7UCE - chains L and H; structure by X-ray diffraction, 2.25 A resolution.

[Chain L]
Protein: BG24 Fab light chain
Source organism: Homo sapiens
Notes: antibody fragment or engineered binder
Sequence (205 residues; numbered 1 to 205; the number before each row is that of its first residue):
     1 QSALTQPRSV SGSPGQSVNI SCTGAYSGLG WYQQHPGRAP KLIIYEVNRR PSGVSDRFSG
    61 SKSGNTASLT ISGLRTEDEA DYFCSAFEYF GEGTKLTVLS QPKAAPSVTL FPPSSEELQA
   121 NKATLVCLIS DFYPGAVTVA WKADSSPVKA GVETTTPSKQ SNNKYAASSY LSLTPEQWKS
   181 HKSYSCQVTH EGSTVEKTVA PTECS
Disordered / not traced: 1, 203-205
Disulfides: Cys-22/Cys-84, Cys-127/Cys-186
Glycans and other covalent adducts: N-acetylglucosamine (NAG) linked to Asn-19

[Chain H]
Protein: BG24 Fab heavy chain
Source organism: Homo sapiens
Notes: antibody fragment or engineered binder
Sequence (234 residues; each row starts with the number of its first residue):
     1 QVQLVQSRAE VKKPGASVKV SCEASGYNFV DHYIHWVRQA PGQRPQWVGW MNPRGGGVNY
    61 AQRFQGRVTM TRDTSIDTAY MQLNRLTSGD TAVYYCATQV KLDSSAGYPF DIWGQGTMVT
   121 VSSASTKGPS VFPLAPSSKS TSGGTAALGC LVKDYFPEPV TVSWNSGALT SGVHTFPAVL
   181 QSSGLYSLSS VVTVPSSSLG TQTYICNVNH KPSNTKVDKK VEPKSCDKHH HHHH
Disordered / not traced: 226-234
Disulfides: Cys-22/Cys-96, Cys-150/Cys-206

[Chain L / chain H interface]
Residue-residue contacts - 66 pairs, chain L then chain H:
  Leu-29(L) with Pro-109(H)
  Tyr-32(L) with Pro-109(H); Phe-110(H), hydrogen bond (side chain-backbone); Trp-113(H)
  Gln-34(L) with Gln-39(H), hydrogen bond; Tyr-95(H), hydrogen bond
  Arg-38(L) with Tyr-95(H), hydrogen bond (backbone-side chain)
  Ala-39(L) with Tyr-95(H), hydrophobic; Trp-113(H), hydrophobic; Gly-114(H)
  Pro-40(L) with Trp-113(H)
  Leu-42(L) with Leu-102(H), hydrophobic; Pro-109(H), hydrophobic; Phe-110(H); Asp-111(H)
  Tyr-45(L) with Leu-102(H), hydrophobic; Asp-103(H); Pro-109(H), hydrophobic
  Glu-46(L) with Asp-103(H); Ser-104(H); Ser-105(H)
  Arg-49(L) with Asp-103(H), salt bridge
  Phe-83(L) with Gln-39(H); Pro-45(H)
  Phe-87(L) with Tyr-108(H)
  Glu-88(L) with Trp-47(H); Tyr-108(H)
  Phe-90(L) with Arg-44(H), hydrogen bond (backbone-side chain); Pro-45(H)
  Gly-91(L) with Arg-44(H)
  Glu-92(L) with Arg-44(H), salt bridge
  Phe-111(L) with Leu-134(H), hydrophobic; Ala-135(H); Ser-140(H); Ala-147(H)
  Pro-112(L) with Lys-224(H)
  Ser-114(L) with Phe-132(H); Pro-133(H)
  Glu-116(L) with Phe-132(H); Pro-133(H); Lys-219(H), salt bridge
  Glu-117(L) with Phe-132(H); Lys-153(H)
  Lys-122(L) with Lys-153(H)
  Thr-124(L) with Leu-151(H); Lys-153(H), hydrogen bond
  Val-126(L) with Leu-151(H), hydrophobic; Ser-189(H)
  Leu-128(L) with Phe-176(H), hydrophobic; Val-191(H), hydrophobic
  Ile-129(L) with Phe-176(H)
  Glu-153(L) with Val-179(H); Leu-180(H); Gln-181(H); Ser-182(H)
  Thr-155(L) with Val-179(H)
  Ser-158(L) with Pro-177(H)
  Gln-160(L) with His-174(H), hydrogen bond
  Ala-166(L) with His-174(H); Phe-176(H), hydrophobic
  Ala-167(L) with Phe-176(H)
  Tyr-170(L) with Leu-151(H), hydrophobic; Val-179(H), hydrophobic; Leu-188(H); Ser-189(H), hydrogen bond
  Thr-198(L) with Lys-139(H)
Interface residues without a listed pair, chain L (42 interface residues in all): Leu-4, Gly-30, Pro-51, Ser-85, Ser-130, Thr-154, Ser-168, Ser-172
Interface residues without a listed pair, chain H (42 interface residues in all): Val-37, Gln-43, Leu-148, Gly-149, Ala-178, Ser-187

[In short]
Chain L and chain H each contribute 42 residues to their interface, with 8 hydrogen bonds and 3 salt bridges.
Among the polar pairs are Arg-49(L)/Asp-103(H), Glu-92(L)/Arg-44(H) and Glu-116(L)/Lys-219(H).
N-acetylglucosamine is covalently linked to Asn-19(L).
Chain L is BG24 Fab light chain and chain H is BG24 Fab heavy chain, both from Homo sapiens; the structure,
Structure of the anti-HIV-1 neutralizing antibody BG24 Fab fragment, was determined by X-ray diffraction,
deposited together with 7UCF and 7UCG.
